PDB entry 1DM0 | X-ray diffraction, 2.50 A resolution | chains A and F of the 6 polymer chains in the assembly

Chain A:
Protein: Shiga toxin A subunit
Source organism: Shigella dysenteriae
Notes: EC 3.2.2.22
UniProtKB: Q7BQ99 (Q7BQ99_SHIDY); residues 1-287 here correspond to UniProt positions 23-309 (UniProt number = residue number + 22)
Chain sequence (287 residues; each row starts with the number of its first residue):
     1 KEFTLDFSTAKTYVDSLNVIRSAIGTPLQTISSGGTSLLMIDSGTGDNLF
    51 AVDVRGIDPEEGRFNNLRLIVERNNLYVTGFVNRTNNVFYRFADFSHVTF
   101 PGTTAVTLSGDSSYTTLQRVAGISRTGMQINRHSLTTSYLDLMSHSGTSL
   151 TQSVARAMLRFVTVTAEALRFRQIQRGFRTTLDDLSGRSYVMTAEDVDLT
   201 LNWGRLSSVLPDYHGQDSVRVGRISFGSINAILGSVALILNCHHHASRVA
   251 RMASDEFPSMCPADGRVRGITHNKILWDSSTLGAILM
Disordered / not traced: 43-46, 184-188, 243-256
Cystine bridges: C242-C261

Chain F:
Protein: Shiga toxin B subunit
Source organism: Shigella dysenteriae
UniProtKB: Q7BQ98 (Q7BQ98_SHIDY); residues 1-69 here correspond to UniProt positions 21-89 (UniProt number = residue number + 20)
Chain sequence (69 residues; numbered 1 to 69; the number before each row is that of its first residue):
     1 TPDCVTGKVEYTKYNDDDTFTVKVGDKELFTNRWNLQSLLLSAQITGMTV
    51 TIKTNACHNGGGFSEVIFR
Cystine bridges: C4-C57

Interface between chain A and chain F:
Residue-residue contacts - 10 pairs, chain A then chain F:
  H272(A) - R69(F)  hydrogen bond (side chain-backbone)
  N273(A) - K8(F)  hydrogen bond
  N273(A) - G47(F)
  N273(A) - T49(F)
  N273(A) - R69(F)  hydrogen bond (side chain-backbone)
  W277(A) - I45(F)
  W277(A) - T46(F)  hydrogen bond (side chain-backbone)
  L282(A) - T46(F)
  I285(A) - I45(F)  hydrophobic
  I285(A) - T46(F)
Also at the interface, not in a pair above, chain A (7 interface residues in all): R220, L286
Also at the interface, not in a pair above, chain F (8 interface residues in all): S42, M48

Overview:
7 residues of chain A and 8 residues of chain F are in contact, with 4 hydrogen bonds. Polar contacts include
H272(A)-R69(F), N273(A)-K8(F) and N273(A)-R69(F).
Chain A is Shiga toxin A subunit and chain F is Shiga toxin B subunit, both from Shigella dysenteriae; the
structure, SHIGA TOXIN, was determined by X-ray diffraction.
